PDB entry 8CJ1 | X-ray diffraction, 2.56 A resolution | chains A and G of the 12 polymer chains in the assembly

== Chain A (and G) ==
Molecule: Histone chaperone ASF1A
From: Homo sapiens
Notes: chain G of this document is another copy of the same molecule, construct and numbering; everything in this record applies to it too
Reference sequence: Q9Y294 (ASF1A_HUMAN); numbering as in UniProt (aligned over 1-156)
Sequence (158 residues; each row starts with the number of its first residue; numbers below 1 keep their minus sign (Gly-1 is residue -1)):
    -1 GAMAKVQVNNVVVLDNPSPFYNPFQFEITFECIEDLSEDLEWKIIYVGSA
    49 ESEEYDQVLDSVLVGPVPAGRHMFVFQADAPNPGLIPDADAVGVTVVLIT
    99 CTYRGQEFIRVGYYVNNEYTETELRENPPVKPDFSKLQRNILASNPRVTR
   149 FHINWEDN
Disordered / not traced: -1 to 0, 155-156
Sequence notes: expression tag (-1 to 0)
UniProt features mapped onto this chain:
  - motif: Ile31 to Asp37 (Required for interaction with HIRA)
  - mutagenesis: Glu36 to Asp37 (Abrogates interaction with HIRA and induction of senescence-associated heterochromatin foci), Asp37 (D37A: Abrogates interaction with CHAF1B and HIRA), Glu49 (E49A: Loss of interaction with TLK2), Asp54 (D54R: Reduces interaction with histone H3), Val62 to Pro64 (Abrogates interaction with HIRA and induction of senescence-associated heterochromatin foci), Asp88 (D88A: Loss of interaction with TLK2. Reduced phosphorylation), Val94 (V94R: Abrogates interaction with histone H3 and histone H4. Loss of interaction with TLK2. Reduced phosphorylation), Arg108 (R108E: Reduces interaction with histone H3)

== Interface between chain A and chain G ==
Pairs across the interface (22):
  Met1(A) - Glu51(G)
  Met1(A) - Glu52(G)  hydrogen bond (backbone-side chain)
  Ala2(A) - Glu51(G)  hydrogen bond (backbone-side chain)
  Glu51(A) - Ala2(G)
  Glu51(A) - Gln5(G)
  Glu51(A) - Arg148(G)  salt bridge
  Glu51(A) - His150(G)  salt bridge
  Glu52(A) - Met1(G)
  Asp54(A) - His150(G)  salt bridge
  Glu105(A) - Phe149(G)
  Arg108(A) - Thr147(G)
  Arg108(A) - Arg148(G)  hydrogen bond (side chain-backbone)
  Arg108(A) - Phe149(G)
  Phe149(A) - Glu51(G)
  Phe149(A) - Thr147(G)
  Phe149(A) - Phe149(G)  hydrophobic
  His150(A) - Val45(G)
  His150(A) - Glu51(G)
  His150(A) - Asp54(G)  salt bridge
  His150(A) - Arg108(G)  hydrogen bond (backbone-side chain)
  Ile151(A) - Glu51(G)
  Trp153(A) - Glu51(G)
Also at the interface, not in a pair above, chain A (12 interface residues in all): Lys41
Also at the interface, not in a pair above, chain G (14 interface residues in all): Glu49, Ser50

== Summary ==
12 residues of chain A and 14 residues of chain G are in contact; the contacts include 4 hydrogen bonds and 4
salt bridges. Polar pairs include Glu51(A)-Arg148(G), Glu51(A)-His150(G) and Asp54(A)-His150(G). From UniProt:
10 mutagenesis sites on chain A.
Chain A and chain G are both Histone chaperone ASF1A (Homo sapiens); the structure, Urea-based foldamer
inhibitor c3u_3 chimera in complex with ASF1 histone chaperone, was determined by X-ray diffraction (same
publication as 8BV1, 8CJ2 and 8CJ3).
